PDB entry 6YMW | electron microscopy, 3.71 A resolution | chains B and A of the 5 polymer chains in the assembly

Chain B:
Molecule: Mitochondrial transcription factor 1
Source organism: Saccharomyces cerevisiae (strain ATCC 204508 / S288c)
Notes: EC 2.1.1.-
UniProt: P14908 (MTF1_YEAST); residue numbers follow UniProt; this construct covers 2-341
Amino-acid sequence (354 residues; numbered -12 to 341; the number before each row is that of its first residue; numbers below 1 keep their minus sign (Met-12 is residue -12)):
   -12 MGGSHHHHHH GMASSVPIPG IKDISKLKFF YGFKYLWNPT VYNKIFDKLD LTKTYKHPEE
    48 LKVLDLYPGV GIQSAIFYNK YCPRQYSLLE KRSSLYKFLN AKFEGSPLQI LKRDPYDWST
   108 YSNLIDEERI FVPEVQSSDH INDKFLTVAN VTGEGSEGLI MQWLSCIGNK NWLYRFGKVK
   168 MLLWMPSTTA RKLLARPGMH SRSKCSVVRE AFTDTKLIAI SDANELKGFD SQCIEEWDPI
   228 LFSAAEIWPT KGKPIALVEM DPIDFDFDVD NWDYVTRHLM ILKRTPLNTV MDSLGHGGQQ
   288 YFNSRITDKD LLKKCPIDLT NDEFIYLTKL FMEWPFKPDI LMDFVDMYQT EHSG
Unresolved in the structure: -12 to 1
Sequence notes: initiating methionine (-12); expression tag (-11 to 1)
UniProt features mapped onto this chain:
  - binding site (S-adenosyl-L-methionine): Leu23, Glu77, Asp101, Asn137
From the paper describing this entry:
  - binding site for Chains: N: Tyr335
  - conformationally variable residues (order/disorder transition): Thr337 to Gly341
  - binding site for pppGpG (2-nt RNA): Ser340
  - binding site for Chains: T: Glu338
  - mutagenesis - E144F, R178A/K179A: decreased catalytic activity

Chain A:
Molecule: DNA-directed RNA polymerase, mitochondrial
Source organism: Saccharomyces cerevisiae (strain ATCC 204508 / S288c)
Notes: EC 2.7.7.6
UniProt: P13433 (RPOM_YEAST); residue numbers follow UniProt; this construct covers 100-1351
Amino-acid sequence (1262 residues; each row starts with the number of its first residue):
    90 GAMGSGIQRP SAVTSMTRTR DVMQLWSLLE ACLQSNLMKR AFSILESLYL VPEHKQRFIE
   150 DYNMYLNSFS KNDPNFPILK MNEKLTNDLE TSFKDVNYND KTLAIMIHHA LNFHSTTSSM
   210 LLKPIISAYL KMSVNGIREI FSCLDILTIS DLNILMNDLK VITPSQLPNS VRPILESLTL
   270 SPTPVNNIEN EEGLNKVEAE NDSKLHKASN ASSDSIKKPS LDPLREVSFH GSTEVLSKDA
   330 EKLIAVDTIG MRVIRHTLLG LSLTPEQKEQ ISKFKFDAND NVLKMKPTKN DDNNNSINFF
   390 EIYNSLPTLE EKKAFESALN IFNQDRQKVL ENRATEAARE RWKHDFEEAK ARGDISIEKN
   450 LNVKLWKWYN EMLPLVKEEI NHCRSLLSEK LSDKKGLNKV DTNRLGYGPY LTLIDPGKMC
   510 VITILELLKL NSTGGVIEGM RTARAVISVG KAIEMEFRSE QVLKSESQAF RDVNKKSPEF
   570 KKLVQNAKSV FRSSQIEQSK ILWPQSIRAR IGSVLISMLI QVAKVSVQGV DPVTKAKVHG
   630 EAPAFAHGYQ YHNGSKLGVL KIHKTLIRQL NGERLIASVQ PQLLPMLVEP KPWVNWRSGG
   690 YHYTQSTLLR TKDSPEQVAY LKAASDNGDI DRVYDGLNVL GRTPWTVNRK VFDVVSQVWN
   750 KGEGFLDIPG AQDEMVLPPA PPKNSDPSIL RAWKLQVKTI ANKFSSDRSN RCDTNYKLEI
   810 ARAFLGEKLY FPHNLDFRGR AYPLSPHFNH LGNDMSRGLL IFWHGKKLGP SGLKWLKIHL
   870 SNLFGFDKLP LKDRVAFTES HLQDIKDSAE NPLTGDRWWT TADKPWQALA TCFELNEVMK
   930 MDNPEEFISH QPVHQDGTCN GLQHYAALGG DVEGATQVNL VPSDKPQDVY AHVARLVQKR
   990 LEIAAEKGDE NAKILKDKIT RKVVKQTVMT NVYGVTYVGA TFQIAKQLSP IFDDRKESLD
  1050 FSKYLTKHVF SAIRELFHSA HLIQDWLGES AKRISKSIRL DVDEKSFKNG NKPDFMSSVI
  1110 WTTPLGLPIV QPYREESKKQ VETNLQTVFI SDPFAVNPVN ARRQKAGLPP NFIHSLDASH
  1170 MLLSAAECGK QGLDFASVHD SYWTHASDID TMNVVLREQF IKLHEVDLVL RLKEEFDQRY
  1230 KNYVKIGKLK RSTDLAQKII RIRKDLSRKL GRSTTLADEI YFEKKRQELL NSPLIEDRNV
  1290 GEKMVTTVSL FEDITDLDAL ELENGGDENS GMSVLLPLRL PEIPPKGDFD VTVLRNSQYF
  1350 FS
Unresolved in the structure: 90-385, 559-588, 1281-1300, 1315-1317
Sequence notes: expression tag (90-99)
Ion coordination: Mg2+: Gly946, Asp1189 (together with P5E)
Small-molecule neighbours: P5E ([[(2R,3S,4R,5R)-5-[2,4-bis(oxidanylidene)pyrimidin-1-yl]-3,4-bis(oxidanyl)oxolan-2-yl]methoxy-sulfanyl-phosphoryl] phosphono hydrogen phosphate): Arg829, Gly946, Thr947, Cys948, Asn949, Gly950, Tyr979, Arg1010, Lys1014, Gln1015, Met1018, Thr1019, Tyr1022, His1163, Asp1166, Asp1189
From the paper describing this entry:
  - binding site for Chains: N: His641, Asn642, Arg780, Lys787
  - binding site for P5E: Arg829, Tyr979, Arg1010 to Thr1025
  - specificity-determining residues: Tyr1022
  - binding site for Chains: T: Arg827, Tyr831
  - conformationally variable residues (order/disorder transition): Val1024 to Asp1049

How chain B and chain A interact:
Pairs across the interface (52; chain B residue first):
  Trp105(B) with Pro776(A), hydrophobic
  Ser109(B) with Asp775(A)
  Asn156(B) with Lys772(A); Asn773(A)
  Lys157(B) with Asn773(A)
  Asn158(B) with Lys772(A); Ser774(A); Pro776(A)
  Trp159(B) with Pro776(A), hydrophobic
  Asp257(B) with Lys772(A), salt bridge
  His265(B) with Tyr638(A)
  Ile268(B) with Tyr638(A), hydrophobic; Tyr640(A), hydrophobic
  Leu269(B) with Tyr638(A), hydrophobic
  Asp279(B) with His636(A)
  Ser280(B) with His636(A)
  Gly282(B) with Ala635(A)
  His283(B) with Pro632(A); Ala635(A); Lys650(A), hydrogen bond (side chain-backbone); Ile651(A); His652(A)
  Gly284(B) with Pro632(A)
  Glu320(B) with Pro621(A)
  Pro322(B) with Val619(A); Val627(A), hydrophobic
  Phe323(B) with Gly618(A); Val627(A); Gly629(A)
  Met329(B) with Ile526(A), hydrophobic; Met764(A), hydrophobic
  Asp330(B) with Gln639(A)
  Phe331(B) with Ile526(A); Gln639(A); Lys787(A); Ala790(A), hydrophobic
  Val332(B) with Gly524(A); Gln639(A); His641(A); Leu646(A), hydrophobic
  Asp333(B) with Gly524(A), hydrogen bond (backbone-backbone); Ile526(A); Asn791(A)
  Met334(B) with Arg530(A); His641(A)
  Tyr335(B) with Asn791(A)
  Gln336(B) with Asn791(A)
  His339(B) with Thr522(A); Arg533(A)
  Ser340(B) with Asp802(A)
  Gly341(B) with Lys518(A); Asp802(A), hydrogen bond (backbone-side chain)
Also at the interface, not in a pair above, chain B (34 interface residues in all): Cys153, Arg264, Met319, Leu328, Thr337
Also at the interface, not in a pair above, chain A (44 interface residues in all): Ser521, Gln617, Asp620, His628, Ala633, Phe634, Gly637, Lys645, Ser777, Trp782, Val786, Lys1045
Interface features reported in the paper:
  - interface residues, chain B: Leu328(B)
  - interface residues, chain A: Ser521(A), Lys613(A)

In short:
The interface between chain B and chain A involves 34 residues on one side and 44 on the other, with 3
hydrogen bonds and 1 salt bridge. Among the polar pairs are Asp257(B)-Lys772(A), His283(B)-Lys650(A) and
Gly341(B)-Asp802(A). From the paper: a binding site for Chains: N at Tyr335(B) and His641(A) among others;
E144F and R178A/K179A of chain B reduce catalytic activity.
Here chain B is Mitochondrial transcription factor 1 and chain A is DNA-directed RNA polymerase,
mitochondrial, both from Saccharomyces cerevisiae (strain ATCC 204508 / S288c). Entry 6YMW (Cryo-EM structure
of yeast mitochondrial RNA polymerase transcription initiation complex) was determined by electron microscopy
together with 6YMV from the same study.
